Entry 9H6J (X-ray diffraction, 2.96 A resolution); this record covers chains A and B.

[Chain A (and B)]
Name: Beta-1,4 N-acetylgalactosaminyltransferase 1
From: Homo sapiens
Notes: EC 2.4.1.92; chain B of this document is another copy of the same molecule, construct and numbering; everything in this record applies to it too
UniProt: Q00973 (B4GN1_HUMAN); residues 47-533 here = UniProt positions 47-533
Chain sequence (499 residues; numbered 35 to 533; the number before each row is that of its first residue):
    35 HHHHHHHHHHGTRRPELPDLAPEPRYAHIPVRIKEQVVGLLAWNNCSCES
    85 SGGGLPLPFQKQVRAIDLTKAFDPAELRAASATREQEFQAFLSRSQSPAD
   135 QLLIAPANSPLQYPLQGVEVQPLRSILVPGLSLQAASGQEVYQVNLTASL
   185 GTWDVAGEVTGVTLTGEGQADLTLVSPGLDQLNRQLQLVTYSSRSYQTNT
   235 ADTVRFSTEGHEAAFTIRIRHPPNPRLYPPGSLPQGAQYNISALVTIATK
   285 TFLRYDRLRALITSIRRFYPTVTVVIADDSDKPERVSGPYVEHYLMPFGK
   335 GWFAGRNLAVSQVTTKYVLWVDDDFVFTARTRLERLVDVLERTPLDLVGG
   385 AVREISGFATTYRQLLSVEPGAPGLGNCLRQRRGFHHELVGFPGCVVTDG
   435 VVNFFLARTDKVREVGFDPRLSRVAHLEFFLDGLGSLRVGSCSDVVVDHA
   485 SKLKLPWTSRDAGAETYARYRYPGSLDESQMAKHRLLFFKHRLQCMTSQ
Unresolved in the structure: 35-52, 169-170, 190-191, 266-271, 486-510 (chain B: 35-52, 266-271, 486-510)
Sequence notes: expression tag (35-46)
UniProt features mapped onto this chain:
  - glycosylation (N-linked (GlcNAc...) asparagine): Asn79, Asn179, Asn274
  - natural variant: Arg300 (R300C: In SPG26), Asp433 (D433A: In SPG26)
Cystine bridges: Cys80-Cys412, Cys82-Cys529, Cys429-Cys476
Covalent attachments: N-acetylglucosamine (NAG) linked to Asn274
Ion coordination: Mn2+ near Asp358 (its only coordinating residue here)
From the paper describing this entry:
  - conformationally variable residues (order/disorder transition): Lys486 to Leu510
  - contacts within the chain: His420-Asp433
  - self-association interface (contacts with another copy of this molecule); pairs are residue here / residue on that copy: His420-Tyr230 (pi stacking), Glu201, Arg260, Lys350, Pro453, Arg472
  - disease-associated variants - R300C, S475F, R519P: decreased stability (proposed by the authors, not directly observed)
  - disease-associated variants - K284N, R505C: abolished catalytic activity (proposed by the authors, not directly observed)
  - disease-associated variants - D433A, P453R, R472P: decreased stability with Beta-1,4 N-acetylgalactosaminyltransferase 1 (chain A) (proposed by the authors, not directly observed)
  - disease-associated variants - R288H, R505H: abolished catalytic activity
  - mutagenesis - D358A: abolished catalytic activity
  - mutagenesis - R66A, F93R, W491N: unchanged stability
  - mutagenesis - F93R, W491N: decreased catalytic activity on GM3 + DGS-NTA(Ni)
  - mutagenesis - F93R, W491N: unchanged catalytic activity on Sialyllactose
  - mutagenesis - F93R: decreased catalytic activity on lipid substrates
  - mutagenesis - W491F (almost 100%): unchanged catalytic activity on lipidated substrates
  - mutagenesis - F93W (2-4-fold): increased catalytic activity on lipidated substrates
  - mutagenesis - F93R, W491N: decreased binding to membrane lipids (from molecular simulation)
  - mutagenesis - W491N: decreased catalytic activity on lipid substrates in liposomes

[How chain A and chain B interact]
Residue-residue contacts (222; chain A residue first):
  Leu54(A) with Leu161(B), hydrophobic; Arg218(B), hydrogen bond (backbone-side chain)
  Pro56(A) with Arg218(B)
  Glu57(A) with Gln221(B)
  Arg59(A) with Asp214(B), salt bridge
  Tyr60(A) with Asp214(B); Asn217(B); Arg218(B); Gln221(B)
  Ile63(A) with Val193(B), hydrophobic; Asp214(B); Gln215(B)
  Pro64(A) with Val193(B); Thr194(B), hydrogen bond (backbone-backbone)
  Val65(A) with Gly191(B); Glu192(B); Val193(B), hydrophobic; Arg218(B); Leu222(B), hydrophobic
  Arg66(A) with Gly191(B); Glu192(B), salt bridge
  Ile67(A) with Gly191(B)
  Lys68(A) with Asp188(B), salt bridge; Ala190(B); Gly191(B); Glu192(B); Glu201(B), salt bridge
  Val71(A) with Asp188(B); Ala190(B); Thr224(B)
  Val72(A) with Ala190(B), hydrophobic
  Leu74(A) with Ser159(B)
  Leu75(A) with Leu161(B), hydrophobic
  Arg118(A) with Leu261(B)
  Glu121(A) with Leu261(B); Tyr262(B); Lys350(B), salt bridge
  Phe122(A) with Leu261(B), hydrophobic
  Phe125(A) with Asn258(B); Pro259(B)
  Arg128(A) with Arg442(B); Arg472(B), hydrogen bond (backbone-side chain)
  Pro132(A) with Gln150(B), hydrogen bond (backbone-side chain)
  Ala133(A) with Gln150(B), hydrogen bond (backbone-side chain)
  Asp134(A) with Gln150(B); Gly151(B)
  Gln135(A) with Gln150(B), hydrogen bond (backbone-side chain); Gly151(B)
  Leu136(A) with Gln150(B); Pro163(B), hydrophobic
  Leu137(A) with Pro148(B); Leu149(B), hydrogen bond (backbone-backbone); Gln150(B), hydrogen bond (backbone-backbone)
  Ile138(A) with Gln146(B); Tyr147(B); Pro148(B), hydrophobic; Leu149(B)
  Ala139(A) with Gln146(B); Tyr147(B), hydrogen bond (backbone-backbone); Leu149(B)
  Ala141(A) with Ser143(B); Pro144(B); Leu145(B); Gln168(B)
  Asn142(A) with Ser143(B), hydrogen bond (backbone-backbone); Gln168(B), hydrogen bond (side chain-backbone)
  Ser143(A) with Ala141(B); Asn142(B), hydrogen bond (backbone-backbone)
  Pro144(A) with Ala141(B)
  Leu145(A) with Ala141(B)
  Gln146(A) with Ile138(B); Ala139(B)
  Tyr147(A) with Ile138(B); Ala139(B), hydrogen bond (backbone-backbone); Leu149(B)
  Pro148(A) with Leu137(B); Ile138(B), hydrophobic
  Leu149(A) with Leu137(B), hydrogen bond (backbone-backbone); Ala139(B), hydrophobic; Tyr147(B); Leu149(B)
  Gln150(A) with Pro132(B), hydrogen bond (side chain-backbone); Ala133(B), hydrogen bond (side chain-backbone); Gln135(B), hydrogen bond (side chain-backbone); Leu136(B); Leu137(B), hydrogen bond (backbone-backbone); Thr250(B), hydrogen bond
  Gly151(A) with Asp134(B); Gln135(B)
  Gln155(A) with Val402(B)
  Leu157(A) with His420(B)
  Arg158(A) with Val402(B), hydrogen bond (side chain-backbone); Glu403(B); Pro404(B)
  Ser159(A) with Leu74(B)
  Pro163(A) with Leu136(B), hydrophobic
  Gly164(A) with Ile138(B)
  Gln168(A) with Ala141(B); Asn142(B)
  Asp188(A) with Lys68(B), salt bridge; Val71(B)
  Val189(A) with Lys68(B); Val71(B)
  Glu192(A) with Val65(B); Arg66(B), hydrogen bond (backbone-side chain); Lys68(B)
  Val193(A) with Ile63(B), hydrophobic; Pro64(B); Arg66(B)
  Thr194(A) with Pro64(B), hydrogen bond (backbone-backbone); Arg66(B)
  Glu201(A) with Lys68(B), salt bridge
  Asp214(A) with Tyr60(B); His62(B), salt bridge; Ile63(B)
  Gln215(A) with Ile63(B)
  Asn217(A) with Tyr60(B)
  Arg218(A) with Pro56(B); Ile63(B); Val65(B)
  Gln221(A) with Glu57(B), hydrogen bond; Tyr60(B)
  Leu222(A) with Val65(B), hydrophobic
  Tyr230(A) with His420(B); His421(B); Asp433(B), hydrogen bond
  Thr232(A) with Gly469(B); Leu471(B); Arg472(B), hydrogen bond
  Ala248(A) with Leu149(B)
  Thr250(A) with Gln150(B), hydrogen bond
  Arg252(A) with Arg252(B)
  Arg254(A) with Asp134(B), salt bridge
  His255(A) with Gly469(B)
  Pro257(A) with Phe125(B), hydrophobic
  Asn258(A) with Asp466(B), hydrogen bond (side chain-backbone); His525(B)
  Pro259(A) with Phe122(B), hydrophobic; Phe125(B)
  Arg260(A) with Val449(B), hydrogen bond (side chain-backbone); Lys524(B)
  Leu261(A) with Arg118(B); Glu121(B); Phe122(B), hydrophobic; Phe523(B); Lys524(B); Arg526(B)
  Tyr262(A) with Glu121(B); Arg454(B)
  Pro263(A) with Arg454(B); Phe523(B), hydrophobic
  Pro264(A) with Thr117(B); Phe523(B)
  Glu326(A) with Pro331(B); Lys334(B), salt bridge
  His327(A) with Pro331(B)
  Tyr328(A) with Leu329(B); Met330(B), hydrophobic; Pro331(B); Lys334(B), hydrogen bond; Leu342(B), hydrophobic
  Leu329(A) with Tyr328(B); Leu329(B), hydrogen bond (backbone-backbone)
  Met330(A) with Tyr328(B), hydrophobic; Gln346(B)
  Pro331(A) with Glu326(B); His327(B); Tyr328(B)
  Lys334(A) with Glu326(B), salt bridge; Tyr328(B); Gln346(B)
  Ala338(A) with Gln346(B), hydrogen bond (backbone-side chain)
  Asn341(A) with Ser345(B), hydrogen bond (side chain-backbone)
  Leu342(A) with Tyr328(B), hydrophobic; Leu342(B), hydrophobic; Ser345(B); Gln346(B)
  Ser345(A) with Asn341(B), hydrogen bond (backbone-side chain); Leu342(B); Ser345(B); Pro453(B)
  Gln346(A) with Met330(B); Lys334(B), hydrogen bond (backbone-side chain); Ala338(B), hydrogen bond (side chain-backbone); Leu342(B)
  Val347(A) with Pro453(B)
  Thr348(A) with Pro453(B); Arg454(B)
  Lys350(A) with Glu121(B), salt bridge
  Ser401(A) with Arg158(B)
  Val402(A) with Gln155(B), hydrogen bond (backbone-side chain)
  Glu403(A) with Arg158(B), salt bridge
  His420(A) with Leu157(B); Tyr230(B)
  His421(A) with Tyr230(B)
  Asp433(A) with Tyr230(B), hydrogen bond
  Arg442(A) with Arg128(B)
  Arg447(A) with Pro453(B)
  Glu448(A) with Arg260(B)
  Val449(A) with Arg260(B), hydrogen bond (backbone-side chain)
  Pro453(A) with Ser345(B); Val347(B); Thr348(B); Arg447(B)
  Arg454(A) with Tyr262(B); Pro263(B); Thr348(B)
  Asp466(A) with Asn258(B), hydrogen bond (backbone-side chain); Arg260(B), salt bridge
  Gly469(A) with Thr232(B); His255(B)
  Leu471(A) with Thr232(B)
  Arg472(A) with Arg128(B), hydrogen bond (side chain-backbone); Thr232(B), hydrogen bond
  Phe523(A) with Leu261(B); Tyr262(B); Pro263(B)
  Lys524(A) with Pro259(B); Arg260(B); Leu261(B), hydrogen bond (backbone-backbone)
  His525(A) with Asn258(B)
  Arg526(A) with Leu261(B)
Other interface residues (no listed pair), chain A (119 interface residues in all): Ala55, His62, Thr117, Pro140, Val152, Thr224, Asn233, Thr377, Pro378, Val431, Leu468
Other interface residues (no listed pair), chain B (116 interface residues in all): Leu75, Pro140, Val152, Ile160, Gly164, Ala248, Arg254, Pro257, Pro264, Pro378, Val431, Glu448, Leu468, Leu520

[Overview]
119 residues of chain A face 116 of chain B across their interface; the contacts include 42 hydrogen bonds and
14 salt bridges. Polar pairs include Arg59(A)-Asp214(B), Arg66(A)-Glu192(B) and Lys68(A)-Asp188(B). From the
paper: K284N, R505C and R288H of chain A, among others, abolish catalytic activity; conformational variability
at Lys486(A); 16 substitutions were tested in all.
Both chains are Beta-1,4 N-acetylgalactosaminyltransferase 1 (Homo sapiens). Entry 9H6J (Human B4GALNT1 Apo
Structure) was determined by X-ray diffraction (same publication as 9H6K and 9H6L).
